Entry 3CCV (X-ray diffraction, 2.90 A resolution); this record covers chains R and 0 of the 31 polymer chains in the assembly.

Chain R:
Molecule: 50S ribosomal protein L22P
From: Haloarcula marismortui
Reference sequence: P10970 (RL22_HALMA); residues 0-154 here correspond to UniProt positions 1-155 (UniProt number = residue number + 1)
Chain sequence (155 residues; each row starts with the number of its first residue; numbering starts at 0):
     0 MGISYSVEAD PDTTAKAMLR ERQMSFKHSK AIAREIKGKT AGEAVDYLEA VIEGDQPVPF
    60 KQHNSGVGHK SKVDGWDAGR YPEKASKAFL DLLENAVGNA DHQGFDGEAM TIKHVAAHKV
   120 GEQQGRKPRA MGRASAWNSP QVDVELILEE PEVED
Disordered / not traced: 0, 151-154
Ion coordination: Sr2+ near Gln-61 (its only coordinating residue here); Mg2+: Gly-65 (shared with C2048(0), A2089(0) of chain 0); Na+ site 1: Ser-70, Val-72; Na+ site 2: Val-72, Trp-75 (shared with U2659(0), G2660(0) of chain 0)

Chain 0:
Molecule: 23S ribosomal RNA
From: Haloarcula marismortui
Notes: engineered mutation(s): G2099A, G2616A
Sequence (2923 nucleotides; row label = number of the first residue in the row):
     1 GUUGGCUACU AUGCCAGCUG GUGGAUUGCU CGGCUCAGGC GCUGAUGAAG GACGUGCCAA
    61 GCUGCGAUAA GCUGUGGGGA GCCGCACGGA GGCGAAGAAC CACAGAUUUC CGAAUGAGAA
   121 UCUCUCUAAC AAUUGCUUCG CGCAAUGAGG AACCCCGAGA ACUGAAACAU CUCAGUAUCG
   181 GGAGGAACAG AAAACGCAAC GUGAUGUCGU UAGUAACCGC GAGUGAACGC GAUACAGCCC
   241 AAACCGAAGC CCUCACGGGC AAUGUGGUGU CAGGGCUACC UCUCAUCAGC CGACCGUCUU
   301 CACGAAGUCU CUUGGAAUAG AGCGUGAUAC AGGGUGACAA CCCCGUACUG AAGACCAGUA
   361 CGCUGUGCGG UAGUGCCAGA GUAGCGGGGG UUGGAUAUCC CUCGCGAAUA ACGCAGGCAU
   421 CGACUGCGAA GGCUAAACAC AACCUGAGAC CGAUAGUGAA CAAGUAGUGU GAACGAACGC
   481 UGCAAAGUAC CCUCAGAAGG GAGGCGAAAU AGAGCAUGAA AUCAGUUGGC GAUCGAGCGA
   541 CAGGGCAUAC AAGGUCCCUU GACGAAUGAC CGAGACGCGA GUCUCCAGUA AGACUCACGG
   601 GAAGCCGAUG UUCUGUCGUA CGUUUUGAAA AACGAGCCAG GGAGUGUGUC UGUAUGGCAA
   661 GUCUAACCGG AGUAUCCGGG GAGGCACAGG GAAACCGACA UGGCCGCAGG GCUUUGCCCG
   721 AGGGCCGCCG UCUUCAAGGG CGGGGAGCCA UGUGGACACG ACCCGAAUCC GGACGAUCUA
   781 CGCAUGGACA AGAUGAAGCG UGCCGAAAGG CACGUGGAAG UCUGUUAGAG UUGGUGUCCU
   841 ACAAUACCCU CUCGUGAUCU AUGUGUAGGG GUGAAAGGCC CAUCGAGUCC GGCAACAGCU
   901 GGUUCCAAUC GAAACAUGUC GAAGCAUGAC CUCCGCCGAG GUAGUCUGUG AGGUAGAGCG
   961 ACCGAUUGGU GUGUCCGCCU CCGAGAGGAG UCGGCACACC UGUCAAACUC CAAACUUACA
  1021 GACGCUGUUU GACGCGGGGA UUCCGGUGCG CGGGGUAAGC CUGUGUACCA GGAGGGGAAC
  1081 AACCCAGAGA UAGGUUAAGG UCCCCAAGUG UGGAUUAAGU GUAAUCCUCU GAAGGUGGUC
  1141 UCGAGCCCUA GACAGCCGGG AGGUGAGCUU AGAAGCAGCU ACCCUCUAAG AAAAGCGUAA
  1201 CAGCUUACCG GCCGAGGUUU GAGGCGCCCA AAAUGAUCGG GACUCAAAUC CACCACCGAG
  1261 ACCUGUCCGU ACCACUCAUA CUGGUAAUCG AGUAGAUUGG CGCUCUAAUU GGAUGGAAGC
  1321 AGGGGCGAGA GCUCCUGUGG ACCGAUUAGU GACGAAAAUC CUGGCCAUAG UAGCAGCGAU
  1381 AGUCGGGUGA GAACCCCGAC GGCCUAAUGG AUAAGGGUUC CUCAGCACUG CUGAUCAGCU
  1441 GAGGGUUAGC CGGUCCUAAG UCUCACCGCA ACUCGACUGA GACGAAAUGG GAAACAGGUU
  1501 AAUAUUCCUG UGCCAUCAUG CAGUGAAAGU UGACGCCCUG GGGUCGAUCA CGCCGGGCAU
  1561 UCGCCCGGUC GAACCGUCCA ACUCCGUGGA AGCCGUAAUG GCAGGAAGCG GACGAACGGC
  1621 GGCAUAGGGA AACGUGAUUC AACCUGGGGC CCAUGAAAAG ACGAGCAUGA UGUCCGUACC
  1681 GAGAACCGAC ACAGGUGUCC AUGGCGGCGA AAGCCAAGGC CUGUCGGGAG CAACCAACGU
  1741 UAGGGAAUUC GGCAAGUUAG UCCCGUACCU UCGGAAGAAG GGAUGCCUGC UCCGGAACGG
  1801 AGCAGGUCGC AGUGACUCGG AAGCUCGGAC UGUCUAGUAA CAACAUAGGU GACCGCAAAU
  1861 CCGCAAGGAC UCGUACGGUC ACUGAAUCCU GCCCAGUGCA GGUAUCUGAA CACCUCGUAC
  1921 AAGAGGACGA AGGACCUGUC AACGGCGGGG GUAACUAUGA CCCUCUUAAG GUAGCGUAGU
  1981 ACCUUGCCGC AUCAGUAGCG GCUUGCAUGA AUGGAUUAAC CAGAGCUUCA CUGUCCCAAC
  2041 GUUGGGCCCG GUGAACUGUA CAUUCCAGUG CGGAGUCUGG AGACACCCAG GGGGAAGCAA
  2101 AGACCCUAUG GAGCUUUACU GCAGGCUGUC GCUGAGACGU GGUCGCCGAU GUGCAGCAUA
  2161 GGUAGGAGUC GUUACAGAGG UACCCGCGCU AGCGGGCCAC CCAGACAACA GUGAAAUACU
  2221 ACCCGUCGGU GACUGCGACU CUCACUCCGG GAGGAGGACA CCGAUAGCCG GGCAGUUUGA
  2281 CUGGGGCGGU ACGCGCUCGA AAAGAUAUCG AGCGCGCCCU AUGGUCAUCU CAGCCGGGAC
  2341 AGAGACCCGG CGAAGAGUGC AAGAGCAAAA GAUGACUUGA CAGUGUUCUU CCCAACGAGG
  2401 AACGCUGACG CGAAAGCGUG GUCUAGCGAA CCAAUUAGCC UGCUUGAUGC GGGCAAUUGA
  2461 UGACAGAAAA GCUACCCUAG GGAUAACAGA GUCGUCACUC GCAAGAGCAC AUAUCGACCG
  2521 AGUGGCUUGC UACCUCGAUG UCGGUUCCCU CCAUCCUGCC CGUGCAGAAG CGGGCAAGGG
  2581 UGAGGUUGUU CGCCUAUUAA AGGAGGUCGU GAGCUAGGUU UAGACCGUCG UGAGACAGGU
  2641 CGGCUGCUAU CUACUGGGUG UGUAAUGGUG UCUGACAAGA ACGACCGUAU AGUACGAGAG
  2701 GAACUACGGU UGGUGGCCAC UGGUGUACCG GUUGUUCGAG AGAGCACGUG CCGGGUAGCC
  2761 ACGCCACACG GGGUAAGAGC UGAACGCAUC UAAGCUCGAA ACCCACUUGG AAAAGAGACA
  2821 CCGCCGAGGU CCCGCGUACA AGACGCGGUC GAUAGACUCG GGGUGUGCGC GUCGAGGUAA
  2881 CGAGACGUUA AGCCCACGAG CACUAACAGA CCAAAGCCAU CAU
Disordered / not traced: 1-9, 126-127, 715, 971-998, 1560, 1952-1963, 2137-2236, 2339-2343, 2665-2666, 2915-2923
Modified positions: 1MA (6-hydro-1-methyladenosine-5'-monophosphate) at position 628, OMU (o2'-methyluridine 5'-monophosphate) at position 2587, OMG (o2'-methylguanosine-5'-monophosphate) at position 2588, UR3 (3-methyluridine-5'-monophoshate) at position 2619, PSU (pseudouridine-5'-monophosphate) at position 2621
Ion coordination: Na+ site 1 near U12 (its only coordinating residue here); Mg2+ site 1 near G28 (its only coordinating residue here); Na+ site 2: C40, G41, C443; Na+ site 3: G56, G61; Sr2+ site 1: A86 (shared with 1 residue of chain T); Na+ site 4 near U108 (its only coordinating residue here); Mg2+ site 2 near U115 (its only coordinating residue here); Na+ site 5: C130, U146; Na+ site 6: C141, G142; Sr2+ site 2: G147, A183 (shared with 1 residue of chain M); Mg2+ site 3: C162, U2276; K+ site 1: C162, U163, U172; 53 more Na+ sites not listed; 68 more Mg2+ sites not listed; 58 more Sr2+ sites not listed; 1 more K+ sites not listed

How chain R and chain 0 interact:
Pairs across the interface (135; chain R residue first):
  Gly-1(R) / G21(0)  sugar contact
  Gly-1(R) / U22(0)  hydrogen bond to the phosphate
  Ile-2(R) / G20(0)  sugar contact
  Ile-2(R) / G21(0)  phosphate contact
  Ser-3(R) / G20(0)  hydrogen bond to the sugar
  Ser-3(R) / G21(0)  hydrogen bond to the phosphate
  Ser-3(R) / U510(0)  base contact
  Tyr-4(R) / G500(0)  phosphate contact
  Tyr-4(R) / G501(0)  hydrogen bond to the phosphate
  Ser-5(R) / U19(0)  hydrogen bond to the sugar
  Ser-5(R) / G20(0)  sugar contact
  Lys-15(R) / G501(0)  sugar contact
  Ala-16(R) / G500(0)  sugar contact
  Met-17(R) / G500(0)  hydrogen bond to the sugar
  Met-17(R) / G501(0)  phosphate contact
  Arg-19(R) / G499(0)  phosphate contact
  Arg-19(R) / G500(0)  salt bridge to the phosphate
  Gln-22(R) / C1428(0)  phosphate contact
  Ser-24(R) / G1370(0)  hydrogen bond to the base
  Phe-25(R) / C523(0)  sugar contact
  Phe-25(R) / A524(0)  sugar contact
  Lys-26(R) / A1369(0)  hydrogen bond to the sugar
  Lys-26(R) / G1370(0)  salt bridge to the phosphate
  His-27(R) / G1370(0)  base contact
  His-27(R) / G2051(0)  phosphate contact
  Lys-29(R) / C523(0)  hydrogen bond to the phosphate
  Lys-29(R) / A524(0)  salt bridge to the phosphate
  Arg-33(R) / G525(0)  salt bridge to the phosphate
  Lys-36(R) / G525(0)  phosphate contact
  Lys-36(R) / U526(0)  salt bridge to the phosphate
  Lys-60(R) / A11(0)  hydrogen bond to the phosphate
  Lys-60(R) / U12(0)  salt bridge to the phosphate
  Gln-61(R) / G13(0)  phosphate contact
  Gln-61(R) / A524(0)  phosphate contact
  His-62(R) / G1370(0)  salt bridge to the phosphate
  Asn-63(R) / G1370(0)  phosphate contact
  Asn-63(R) / C2087(0)  sugar contact
  Asn-63(R) / C2088(0)  phosphate contact
  Ser-64(R) / A1369(0)  hydrogen bond to the phosphate
  Ser-64(R) / G1370(0)  hydrogen bond to the phosphate
  Ser-64(R) / C2088(0)  phosphate contact
  Gly-65(R) / C2048(0)  phosphate contact
  Gly-65(R) / C2088(0)  hydrogen bond to the phosphate
  Gly-65(R) / A2089(0)  phosphate contact
  Val-66(R) / C2088(0)  sugar contact
  Gly-67(R) / A2841(0)  sugar contact
  His-68(R) / C2087(0)  hydrogen bond to the sugar
  His-68(R) / C2088(0)  sugar contact
  His-68(R) / G2657(0)  base contact
  His-68(R) / G2658(0)  hydrogen bond to the sugar
  His-68(R) / A2841(0)  hydrogen bond to the sugar
  His-68(R) / G2842(0)  sugar contact
  Lys-69(R) / C2048(0)  phosphate contact
  Lys-69(R) / C2049(0)  salt bridge to the phosphate
  Ser-70(R) / C2831(0)  phosphate contact
  Ser-70(R) / G2842(0)  phosphate contact
  Ser-70(R) / A2843(0)  phosphate contact
  Lys-71(R) / C2831(0)  phosphate contact
  Lys-71(R) / C2832(0)  salt bridge to the phosphate
  Asp-73(R) / G2660(0)  phosphate contact
  Gly-74(R) / A11(0)  sugar contact
  Gly-74(R) / G2660(0)  hydrogen bond to the phosphate
  Trp-75(R) / A11(0)  sugar contact
  Trp-75(R) / U12(0)  sugar contact
  Trp-75(R) / C2086(0)  sugar contact
  Trp-75(R) / U2659(0)  hydrogen bond to the sugar
  Trp-75(R) / G2660(0)  phosphate contact
  Asp-76(R) / C2087(0)  sugar contact
  Asp-76(R) / G2658(0)  hydrogen bond to the base
  Asp-76(R) / U2659(0)  hydrogen bond to the sugar
  Gly-78(R) / C2049(0)  phosphate contact
  Arg-79(R) / G1370(0)  sugar contact
  Arg-79(R) / U1371(0)  salt bridge to the phosphate
  Arg-79(R) / C2049(0)  salt bridge to the phosphate
  Arg-79(R) / G2050(0)  salt bridge to the phosphate
  Tyr-80(R) / C2049(0)  phosphate contact
  Tyr-80(R) / G2050(0)  hydrogen bond to the phosphate
  Pro-81(R) / G2050(0)  phosphate contact
  Pro-81(R) / G2051(0)  phosphate contact
  Glu-82(R) / G2050(0)  hydrogen bond to the sugar
  Glu-82(R) / G2051(0)  hydrogen bond to the phosphate
  Lys-83(R) / G2051(0)  hydrogen bond to the phosphate
  Lys-83(R) / U2052(0)  salt bridge to the phosphate
  Glu-93(R) / C494(0)  sugar contact
  Asn-94(R) / G499(0)  hydrogen bond to the base
  Asn-94(R) / G500(0)  hydrogen bond to the sugar
  Asn-98(R) / G500(0)  base contact
  Asn-98(R) / G501(0)  sugar contact
  His-101(R) / C492(0)  hydrogen bond to the sugar
  Gln-102(R) / G501(0)  sugar contact
  His-113(R) / G525(0)  hydrogen bond to the sugar
  Ala-115(R) / A524(0)  sugar contact
  Ala-115(R) / G525(0)  sugar contact
  Ala-116(R) / A524(0)  hydrogen bond to the sugar
  His-117(R) / G20(0)  base contact
  His-117(R) / A524(0)  hydrogen bond to the base
  Val-119(R) / G21(0)  phosphate contact
  Val-119(R) / U22(0)  sugar contact
  Gln-122(R) / C1428(0)  hydrogen bond to the phosphate
  Lys-126(R) / C1431(0)  hydrogen bond to the base
  Pro-127(R) / A1689(0)  base contact
  Pro-127(R) / C1690(0)  base contact
  Arg-128(R) / U840(0)  sugar contact
  Arg-128(R) / A841(0)  salt bridge to the phosphate
  Arg-128(R) / A843(0)  phosphate contact
  Arg-128(R) / A1689(0)  hydrogen bond to the base
  Arg-128(R) / C1690(0)  base contact
  Arg-128(R) / A2054(0)  hydrogen bond to the base
  Arg-128(R) / A2055(0)  sugar contact
  Arg-128(R) / U2648(0)  base contact
  Ala-129(R) / U840(0)  phosphate contact
  Ala-129(R) / A841(0)  hydrogen bond to the phosphate
  Ala-129(R) / A843(0)  phosphate contact
  Ala-129(R) / A844(0)  phosphate contact
  Met-130(R) / A841(0)  base contact
  Met-130(R) / A844(0)  hydrogen bond to the phosphate
  Gly-131(R) / A844(0)  base contact
  Gly-131(R) / A1689(0)  base contact
  Arg-132(R) / U840(0)  hydrogen bond to the sugar
  Arg-132(R) / A1689(0)  hydrogen bond to the base
  Arg-132(R) / A2055(0)  hydrogen bond to the sugar
  Ala-133(R) / A1689(0)  base contact
  Ser-134(R) / A2054(0)  hydrogen bond to the sugar
  Ser-134(R) / A2055(0)  sugar contact
  Ala-135(R) / A2054(0)  hydrogen bond to the sugar
  Ala-135(R) / A2055(0)  phosphate contact
  Trp-136(R) / A1372(0)  base contact
  Trp-136(R) / G1373(0)  base contact
  Trp-136(R) / U2052(0)  sugar contact
  Trp-136(R) / G2053(0)  sugar contact
  Trp-136(R) / A2054(0)  sugar contact
  Asn-137(R) / G2053(0)  hydrogen bond to the phosphate
  Asn-137(R) / A2054(0)  hydrogen bond to the phosphate
  Ser-138(R) / G2053(0)  hydrogen bond to the phosphate
  Pro-139(R) / G1370(0)  base contact
Other interface residues (no listed pair), chain R (69 interface residues in all): Val-6, Met-23, Val-72, Ala-84, Lys-118
Other interface residues (no listed pair), chain 0 (59 interface residues in all): C491, U493, A502, C1366, U1368, A1427, U1429

In short:
69 residues of chain R and 59 residues of chain 0 are in contact, with 44 hydrogen bonds and 14 salt bridges.
Polar pairs include Ser-24(R)/G1370(0), Asp-76(R)/G2658(0) and Asn-94(R)/G499(0). The Sr2+ site 2 is built by
G147(0) and A183(0). C2048(0), A2089(0) and Gly-65(R) coordinate Mg2+.
Chain R is 50S ribosomal protein L22P and chain 0 is 23S ribosomal RNA, both from Haloarcula marismortui; the
structure, Structure of Anisomycin resistant 50S Ribosomal Subunit: 23S rRNA mutation G2616A, was determined
by X-ray diffraction together with 3CC2, 3CC4, 3CC7, 3CCE, 3CCJ, 3CCL and 6 further entries from the same
study.
